Entry 1GWX (X-ray diffraction, 2.50 A resolution); this record covers chains A and B.

== Chain A (and B) ==
Name: Protein (ppar-delta)
Organism: Homo sapiens
Notes: fragment: ligand binding domain; chain B of this document is another copy of the same molecule, construct and numbering; everything in this record applies to it too
UniProtKB: Q03181 (PPAS_HUMAN); residues 207-477 here correspond to UniProt positions 171-441 (UniProt number = residue number - 36)
Sequence (271 residues; each row starts with the number of its first residue):
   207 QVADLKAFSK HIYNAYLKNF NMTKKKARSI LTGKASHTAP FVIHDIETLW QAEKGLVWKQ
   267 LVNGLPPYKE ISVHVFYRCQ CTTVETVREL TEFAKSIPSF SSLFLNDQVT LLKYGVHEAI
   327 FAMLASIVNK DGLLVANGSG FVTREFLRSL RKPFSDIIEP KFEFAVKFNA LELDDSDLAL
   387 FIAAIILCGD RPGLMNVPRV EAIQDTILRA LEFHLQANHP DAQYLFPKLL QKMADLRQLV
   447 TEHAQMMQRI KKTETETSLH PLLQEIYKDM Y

== Chain A / chain B interface ==
Pairs across the interface (13):
  Lys-240(A) with Gln-207(B), hydrogen bond (backbone-side chain)
  Ser-242(A) with Gln-207(B)
  His-243(A) with Gln-207(B); Val-208(B)
  Thr-244(A) with Gln-207(B); Val-208(B), hydrogen bond (backbone-backbone); Ala-209(B), hydrogen bond (backbone-backbone)
  Ala-245(A) with Gln-207(B); Ala-209(B); Asp-210(B)
  Phe-247(A) with Val-208(B); Ala-209(B), hydrophobic; Lys-212(B)

== In short ==
Chain A and chain B form an interface of 6 and 5 residues respectively; the contacts include 3 hydrogen bonds.
Polar pairs include Lys-240(A)/Gln-207(B), Thr-244(A)/Val-208(B) and Thr-244(A)/Ala-209(B).
Both chains are Protein (ppar-delta) (Homo sapiens). Entry 1GWX (Molecular recognition of fatty acids by
peroxisome proliferator-activated receptors) was determined by X-ray diffraction together with 3GWX and 2GWX
from the same study.
